5CST - chain A; structure by X-ray diffraction, 1.78 A resolution.

# Chain A
Name: Ribosome inactivating protein
Source organism: Momordica balsamina
Notes: EC 3.2.2.22
UniProt: D9J2T9 (D9J2T9_MOMBA); numbering as in UniProt (aligned over 1-246)
Amino-acid sequence (246 residues; each row starts with the number of its first residue):
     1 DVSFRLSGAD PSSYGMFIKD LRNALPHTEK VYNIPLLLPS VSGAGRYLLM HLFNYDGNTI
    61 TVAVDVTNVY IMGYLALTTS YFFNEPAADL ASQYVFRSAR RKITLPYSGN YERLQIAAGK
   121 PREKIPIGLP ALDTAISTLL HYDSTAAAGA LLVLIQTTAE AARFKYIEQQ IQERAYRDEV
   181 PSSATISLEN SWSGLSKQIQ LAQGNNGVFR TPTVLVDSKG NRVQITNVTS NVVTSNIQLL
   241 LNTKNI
Glycans and other covalent adducts: N-acetylglucosamine (NAG) linked to N227
Ligand contacts: CDP (cytidine-5'-diphosphate): V69, Y70, I71, M72, F83, E85, G109, N110, Y111, E112, I155, E160, R163
Reported in the primary citation:
  - binding site for CDP: Y70, I71, F83, E85, G109, N110, Y111, E112, R163
  - conformationally variable residues (side-chain flip): Y70

# In short
Chain A binds CDP. Covalently linked N-acetylglucosamine: at N227. From the paper: a binding site for CDP at
Y70, I71 and F83 among others; conformational variability at Y70.
Chain A is Ribosome inactivating protein (Momordica balsamina); the structure, Structure of the complex of
type 1 ribosome inactivating protein from Momordica balsamina with a nucleotide ..., was determined by X-ray
diffraction, deposited together with 5CSO, 4ZZ6, 4ZT8 and 4ZU0.
